5O7A - chains D and E of the 6 polymer chains in the assembly; structure by X-ray diffraction, 2.50 A resolution.

[Chain D]
Protein: Tubulin beta-2B chain
Organism: Bos taurus
UniProtKB: Q6B856 (TBB2B_BOVIN); the author numbering skips numbers that UniProt does not, so the offset changes along the chain: 1-42 = UniProt 1-42; 45-360 = UniProt 43-358; 369-455 = UniProt 359-445
Amino-acid sequence (445 residues; row label = number of the first residue in the row; note: 10 numbers in that range are skipped by the numbering (no residue carries them; nothing is unmodelled there)):
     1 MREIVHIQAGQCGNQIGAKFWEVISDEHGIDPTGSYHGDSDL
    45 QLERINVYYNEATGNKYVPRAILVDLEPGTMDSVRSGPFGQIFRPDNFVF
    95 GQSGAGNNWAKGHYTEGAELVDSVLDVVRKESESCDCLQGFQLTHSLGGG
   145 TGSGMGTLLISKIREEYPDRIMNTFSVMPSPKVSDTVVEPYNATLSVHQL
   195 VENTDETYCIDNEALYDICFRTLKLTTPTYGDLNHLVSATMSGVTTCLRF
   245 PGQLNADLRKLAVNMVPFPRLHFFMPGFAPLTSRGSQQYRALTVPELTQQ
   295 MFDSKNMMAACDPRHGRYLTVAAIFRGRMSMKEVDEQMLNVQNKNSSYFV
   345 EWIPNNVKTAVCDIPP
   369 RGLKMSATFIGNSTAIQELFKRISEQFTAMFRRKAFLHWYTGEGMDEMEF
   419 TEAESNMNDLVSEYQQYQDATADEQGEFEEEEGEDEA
Unresolved in the structure: 1, 179, 276-285, 442-455
Curated features (UniProtKB/Swiss-Prot):
  - motif: Met-1 to Ile-4 (MREI motif)
  - binding site (GTP): Gln-11, Glu-71, Ser-140, Gly-144, Thr-145, Gly-146, Asn-206, Asn-228
  - binding site (Mg(2+)): Glu-71
  - modified residue: Ser-40 (Phosphoserine), Thr-57 (Phosphothreonine), Lys-60 (N6-acetyllysine), Ser-174 (Phosphoserine), Thr-287 (Phosphothreonine), Thr-292 (Phosphothreonine), Arg-320 (Omega-N-methylarginine), Glu-448 (5-glutamyl polyglutamate)
  - cross-link (Glycyl lysine isopeptide (Lys-Gly)): Lys-60 (interchain with G-Cter in ubiquitin), Lys-326 (interchain with G-Cter in ubiquitin)
Reported in the primary citation:
  - binding site for the ligand 9N5: Tyr-52, Gln-136, Phe-169, Glu-200, Tyr-202, Val-238, Thr-239, Leu-242, Leu-248, Leu-252, Leu-255, Ile-318, Lys-352, Ala-354, Ile-378

[Chain E]
Protein: Stathmin-4
Organism: Rattus norvegicus
UniProtKB: P63043 (STMN4_RAT); residues 5-145 here correspond to UniProt positions 49-189 (UniProt number = residue number + 44)
Amino-acid sequence (143 residues; numbered 3 to 145; the number before each row is that of its first residue):
     3 MADMEVIELNKCTSGQSFEVILKPPSFDGVPEFNASLPRRRDPSLEEIQK
    53 KLEAAEERRKYQEAELLKHLAEKREHEREVIQKAIEENNNFIKMAKEKLA
   103 QKMESNKENREAHLAAMLERLQEKDKHAEEVRKNKELKEEASR
Unresolved in the structure: 3-5, 28-45, 142-145
Differences from the reference sequence: initiating methionine (3); expression tag (4)
Curated features (UniProtKB/Swiss-Prot):
  - modified residue: Ser-46 (Phosphoserine)

[How chain D and chain E interact]
Contacting residue pairs - 26 pairs, chain D then chain E:
  Tyr-108(D) / His-129(E)
  Tyr-108(D) / Ala-130(E)  hydrophobic
  Tyr-108(D) / Arg-134(E)  hydrogen bond (backbone-side chain)
  Thr-109(D) / Lys-137(E)
  Ala-112(D) / Arg-134(E)
  Ser-155(D) / Leu-123(E)
  Ser-155(D) / Lys-126(E)
  Lys-156(D) / Asp-127(E)  salt bridge
  Arg-158(D) / Met-119(E)
  Arg-158(D) / Leu-123(E)
  Glu-159(D) / Leu-120(E)
  Glu-159(D) / Leu-123(E)
  Glu-159(D) / Asp-127(E)
  Pro-162(D) / Leu-116(E)  hydrophobic
  Pro-162(D) / Met-119(E)
  Gln-193(D) / Lys-126(E)  hydrogen bond
  Asn-197(D) / Leu-123(E)
  Thr-409(D) / Lys-140(E)  hydrogen bond (backbone-side chain)
  Gly-410(D) / Lys-137(E)
  Gly-410(D) / Lys-140(E)
  Glu-411(D) / Val-133(E)
  Glu-411(D) / Lys-137(E)  salt bridge
  Gly-412(D) / Val-133(E)
  Gly-412(D) / Asn-136(E)
  Met-413(D) / Val-133(E)
  Glu-417(D) / His-129(E)  salt bridge
Other interface residues (no listed pair), chain D (19 interface residues in all): His-107, Glu-113, Asp-163
Other interface residues (no listed pair), chain E (14 interface residues in all): Arg-112

[Summary]
The interface between chain D and chain E involves 19 residues on one side and 14 on the other; the contacts
include 3 hydrogen bonds and 3 salt bridges. Polar contacts include Lys-156(D)/Asp-127(E),
Glu-411(D)/Lys-137(E) and Glu-417(D)/His-129(E). From the paper: a binding site for the ligand 9N5 at
Tyr-52(D), Gln-136(D) and Phe-169(D) among others.
Chain D is Tubulin beta-2B chain (Bos taurus) and chain E is Stathmin-4 (Rattus norvegicus); the structure,
Quinolin-6-yloxyacetamides are microtubule destabilizing agents that bind to the colchicine site of tubulin,
was determined by X-ray diffraction.
